Entry 5OSG (electron microscopy, 2.90 A resolution); this record covers chains h and 2 of the 3 polymer chains in the assembly.

Chain h:
Protein: RNA binding protein, putative
Organism: Leishmania donovani
Reference sequence: E9BNI3 (E9BNI3_LEIDB); residues 1-235 here = UniProt positions 1-235
Amino-acid sequence (235 residues; row label = number of the first residue in the row):
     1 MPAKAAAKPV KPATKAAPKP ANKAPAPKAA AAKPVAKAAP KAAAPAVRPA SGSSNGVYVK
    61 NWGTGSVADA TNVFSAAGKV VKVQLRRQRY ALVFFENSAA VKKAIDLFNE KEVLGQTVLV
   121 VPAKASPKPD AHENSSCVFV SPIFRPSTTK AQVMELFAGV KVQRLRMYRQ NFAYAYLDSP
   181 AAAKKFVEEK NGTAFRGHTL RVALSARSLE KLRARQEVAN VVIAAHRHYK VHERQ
Disordered / not traced: 1-54, 228-235

Chain 2:
Molecule: 18S rRNA
Organism: Leishmania donovani
Sequence (2205 nucleotides; numbered 1 to 2205; the number before each row is that of its first residue):
     1 GAUCUGGUUG AUUCUGCCAG UAGUCAUAUG CUUGUUUCAA GGACUUAGCC AUGCAUGCCU
    61 CAGAAUCACU GCAUUUGCAG GAAUCUGCGC AUGGCUCAUU ACAUCAGACG UAAUCUGCCG
   121 CAAAAAUCUU GCGGUUUCCG CAAAAUUGGA UAACUUGGCG AAACGCCAAG CUAAUACAUG
   181 AACCAACCGG GUGUUCUCCA CUCCAGACGG UGGGCAACCA UCGUCGUGAG ACGCCCAGCG
   241 AAUGAAUGAC AGUAAAACCA AUGCCUUCAC UGGCAGUAAC ACCCAGCAGU GUUGACUCAA
   301 UUCAUUCCGU GCGAAAGCCG GCUUGUUCCG GCGUCUUUUG ACGAACAACU GCCCUAUCAG
   361 CUGGUGAUGG CCGUGUAGUG GACUGCCAUG GCGUUGACGG GAGCGGGGGA UUAGGGUUCG
   421 AUUCCGGAGA GGGAGCCUGA GAAAUAGCUA CCACUUCUAC GGAGGGCAGC AGGCGCGCAA
   481 AUUGCCCAAU GUCAAAACAA AACGAUGAGG CAGCGAAAAG AAAUAGAGUU GUCAGUCCAU
   541 UUGGAUUGUC AUUUCAAUGG GGGAUAUUUA AACCCAUCCA AUAUCGAGUA ACAAUUGGAG
   601 GACAAGUCUG GUGCCAGCAC CCGCGGUAAU UCCAGCUCCA AAAGCGUAUA UUAAUGCUGU
   661 UGCUGUUAAA GGGUUCGUAG UUGAACUGUG GGCUGUGCAG GUUUGUUCCU GGUCGUCCCG
   721 UCCAUGUCGG AUUUGGUGAC CCAGGCCCUU GCAGCCCGUG AACAUUCAAA GAAACAAGAA
   781 ACACGGGAGU GGUUCCUUUC CUGAUUUACG CAUGUCAUGC AUGCCAGGGG GCGUCCGUGA
   841 UUUUUUACUG UGACUAAAGA AGCGUGACUA AAGCAGUCAU UUGACUUGAA UUAGAAAGCA
   901 UGGGAUAACA AAGGAGCAGC CUCUAGGCUA CCGUUUCGGC UUUUGUUGGU UUUAAAGGUC
   961 UAUUGGAGAU UAUGGAGCUG UGCGACAAGU GCUUUCCCAU CGCAACCUCG GUUCGGUGUG
  1021 UGGCGCCUUU GAGGGGUUUA GUGCGUCCGG UACGAGCUCC GGUUCGUCCG GCCGUAACGC
  1081 CUUUUCAACU CACGGCCUCU AGGAAUGAAG GAGGGUAGUU CGGGGGAGAA CGUACUGGGG
  1141 CGUCAGAGGU GAAAUUCUUA GACCGCACCA AGACGAACUA CAGCGAAGGC AUUCUUCAAG
  1201 GAUACCUUCC UCAAUCAAGA ACCAAAGUGU GGAGAUCGAA GAUGAUUAGA GACCAUUGUA
  1261 GUCCACACUG CCAAACGAUG ACACCCAUGA AUUGGGGAUC UUAUGGGCCG GCCUGCGGCA
  1321 GGGUUUACCC UGUGUCCAGC ACCGCGCCCG CUUUUACCAA CUUACGUAUC UUUUCUAUUC
  1381 GGCCUUUACC GGCCACCCAC GGGAAUAUCC UCAGCACGUU UUCUGUUUUU UCACGCGAAA
  1441 GCUUUGAGGU UACAGUCUCA GGGGGGAGUA CGUUCGCAAG AGUGAAACUU AAAGAAAUUG
  1501 ACGGAAUGGC ACCACAAGAC GUGGAGCGUG CGGUUUAAUU UGACUCAACA CGGGGAACUU
  1561 UACCAGAUCC GGACAGGAUG AGGAUUGACA GAUUGAGUGU UCUUUCUCGA UUCCCUGAAU
  1621 GGUGGUGCAU GGCCGCUUUU GGUCGGUGGA GUGAUUUGUU UGGUUGAUUC CGUCAACGGA
  1681 CGAGAUCCAA GCUGCCCAGU AGAAUUCAGA AUUGCCCAUA GGAUAGCAAA CUCAUCGGCG
  1741 GGUUUUACCC AACGGUGGGC CGCAUUCGGU CGAAUUCUUC UCUGCGGGAU UCCUUUGUAA
  1801 UUGCACAAGG UGAAAUUUUG GGCAACAGCA GGUCUGUGAU GCUCCUCAAU GUUCUGGGCG
  1861 ACACGCGCAC UACAAUGUCA GUGAGAACAA GAAAAACGAC UUUUGUCGAA CCUACUUGAU
  1921 CAAAAGAGUG GGGAAACCCC GGAAUCACAU AGACUCACUU GGGACCGAGG AUUGCAAUUA
  1981 UUGGUCGCGC AACGAGGAAU GUCUCGUAGG CGCAGCUCAU CAAACUGUGC CGAUUACGUC
  2041 CCUGCCAUUU GUACACACCG CCCGUCGUUG UUUCCGAUGA UGGUGCAAUA CAGGUGAUCG
  2101 GACAGGCGGU GUUUUAUCCG CCCGAAAGUU CACCGAUAUU UCUUCAAUAG AGGAAGCAAA
  2161 AGUCGUAACA AGGUAGCUGU AGGUGAACCU GCAGCUGGAU CAUUU
Disordered / not traced: 1-193, 201-225, 234-253, 288-797, 805-807, 829-940, 952-2205

How chain h and chain 2 interact:
Contacting residue pairs (92; chain h residue first):
  Asn55(h) - A808(2)  hydrogen bond to the base
  Asn55(h) - C809(2)  hydrogen bond to the base
  Tyr58(h) - C809(2)  sugar contact
  Tyr58(h) - G810(2)  phosphate contact
  Arg86(h) - C809(2)  salt bridge to the phosphate
  Arg87(h) - C809(2)  salt bridge to the phosphate
  Phe94(h) - C809(2)  base contact
  Ser98(h) - U822(2)  phosphate contact
  Ala99(h) - A821(2)  phosphate contact
  Ala100(h) - C820(2)  sugar contact
  Val101(h) - C820(2)  hydrogen bond to the sugar
  Val101(h) - A821(2)  phosphate contact
  Lys102(h) - C820(2)  sugar contact
  Lys102(h) - A821(2)  hydrogen bond to the phosphate
  Lys102(h) - U822(2)  phosphate contact
  Ile105(h) - U818(2)  base contact
  Ile105(h) - C820(2)  base contact
  Val121(h) - G810(2)  phosphate contact
  Pro122(h) - C809(2)  hydrogen bond to the sugar
  Pro122(h) - G810(2)  base contact
  Ala123(h) - G810(2)  hydrogen bond to the phosphate
  Ala123(h) - C811(2)  phosphate contact
  Lys124(h) - G810(2)  phosphate contact
  Lys124(h) - C811(2)  phosphate contact
  Lys124(h) - A812(2)  base contact
  Lys124(h) - U813(2)  base contact
  Ala125(h) - G810(2)  phosphate contact
  Asp130(h) - U815(2)  hydrogen bond to the base
  Phe139(h) - C816(2)  sugar contact
  Pro142(h) - C282(2)  base contact
  Phe144(h) - G230(2)  sugar contact
  Arg145(h) - G263(2)  salt bridge to the phosphate
  Arg145(h) - C264(2)  salt bridge to the phosphate
  Pro146(h) - C199(2)  sugar contact
  Pro146(h) - G228(2)  hydrogen bond to the base
  Pro146(h) - A229(2)  sugar contact
  Pro146(h) - A281(2)  base contact
  Ser147(h) - C198(2)  hydrogen bond to the sugar
  Ser147(h) - C199(2)  sugar contact
  Thr148(h) - C199(2)  sugar contact
  Thr149(h) - C199(2)  hydrogen bond to the phosphate
  Thr149(h) - A200(2)  phosphate contact
  Lys150(h) - U267(2)  base contact
  Lys150(h) - C268(2)  hydrogen bond to the phosphate
  Lys150(h) - A269(2)  phosphate contact
  Lys150(h) - C270(2)  salt bridge to the phosphate
  Gln152(h) - C199(2)  hydrogen bond to the phosphate
  Met154(h) - A269(2)  phosphate contact
  Lys161(h) - C268(2)  sugar contact
  Arg164(h) - U266(2)  salt bridge to the phosphate
  Arg164(h) - U267(2)  salt bridge to the phosphate
  Arg166(h) - C264(2)  salt bridge to the phosphate
  Arg166(h) - C265(2)  salt bridge to the phosphate
  Met167(h) - G263(2)  phosphate contact
  Met167(h) - C264(2)  phosphate contact
  Met167(h) - C280(2)  base contact
  Tyr168(h) - U262(2)  phosphate contact
  Tyr168(h) - G263(2)  phosphate contact
  Tyr168(h) - A281(2)  phosphate contact
  Arg169(h) - C280(2)  hydrogen bond to the base
  Arg169(h) - C282(2)  salt bridge to the phosphate
  Arg169(h) - C283(2)  salt bridge to the phosphate
  Arg169(h) - C284(2)  sugar contact
  Gln170(h) - A229(2)  hydrogen bond to the phosphate
  Gln170(h) - G230(2)  hydrogen bond to the phosphate
  Gln170(h) - A281(2)  hydrogen bond to the base
  Gln170(h) - C282(2)  sugar contact
  Asn171(h) - C282(2)  hydrogen bond to the sugar
  Phe172(h) - A285(2)  base contact
  Phe172(h) - C816(2)  base contact
  Tyr174(h) - C816(2)  hydrogen bond to the phosphate
  Arg196(h) - C198(2)  sugar contact
  Arg196(h) - C199(2)  salt bridge to the phosphate
  His198(h) - G230(2)  hydrogen bond to the sugar
  His198(h) - C282(2)  base contact
  Arg201(h) - C282(2)  sugar contact
  Arg201(h) - C816(2)  hydrogen bond to the base
  Leu204(h) - C816(2)  sugar contact
  Ser205(h) - C816(2)  hydrogen bond to the phosphate
  Ala206(h) - U815(2)  base contact
  Ala206(h) - C816(2)  phosphate contact
  Arg207(h) - U815(2)  salt bridge to the phosphate
  Arg207(h) - C816(2)  phosphate contact
  Lys211(h) - U813(2)  salt bridge to the phosphate
  Leu212(h) - U266(2)  phosphate contact
  Arg215(h) - G814(2)  salt bridge to the phosphate
  Gln216(h) - C265(2)  hydrogen bond to the sugar
  Gln216(h) - U266(2)  sugar contact
  Ala219(h) - A275(2)  sugar contact
  Val222(h) - A275(2)  sugar contact
  Ile223(h) - G273(2)  sugar contact
  Ile223(h) - A275(2)  phosphate contact
Other interface residues (no listed pair), chain h (58 interface residues in all): Leu92, Ala104, Val120, Val162, Leu165, Tyr176
Other interface residues (no listed pair), chain 2 (38 interface residues in all): A231, C274

Summary:
58 residues of chain h face 38 of chain 2 across their interface, with 22 hydrogen bonds and 15 salt bridges.
Among the polar pairs are Asn55(h)-A808(2), Asn55(h)-C809(2) and Asp130(h)-U815(2).
Chain h is RNA binding protein, putative and chain 2 is 18S rRNA, both from Leishmania donovani; the
structure, Structure of KSRP in context of Leishmania donovani 80S, was determined by electron microscopy,
deposited together with 5OPT.
